Entry 4L62 (X-ray diffraction, 2.90 A resolution); this record covers chains C and Q of the 6 polymer chains in the assembly.

# Chain C
Molecule: Transcriptional regulator
From: Pseudomonas aeruginosa
UniProtKB: Q9I1S1 (Q9I1S1_PSEAE); residue numbers follow UniProt; this construct covers 4-193
Sequence (190 residues; each row starts with the number of its first residue):
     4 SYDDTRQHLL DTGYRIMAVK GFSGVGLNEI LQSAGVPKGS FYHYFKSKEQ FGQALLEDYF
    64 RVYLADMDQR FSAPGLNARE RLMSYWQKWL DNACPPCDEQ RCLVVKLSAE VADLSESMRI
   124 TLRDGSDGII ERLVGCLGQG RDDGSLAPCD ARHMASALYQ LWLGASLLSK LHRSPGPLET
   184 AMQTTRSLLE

# Chain Q
Molecule: 25-nt DNA strand
Sequence (25 nucleotides; numbered 1 to 25; the number before each row is that of its first residue):
     1 GTTTCTAGAC GACTGGTCTA ATTCA

# Interface between chain C and chain Q
Pairs across the interface - 8 pairs, chain C then chain Q:
  Pro40(C) with DT3(Q), phosphate contact; DT4(Q), phosphate contact
  Gly42(C) with DT3(Q), base contact; DT4(Q), base contact; DC5(Q), base contact
  Ser43(C) with DT2(Q), hydrogen bond to the phosphate; DT3(Q), hydrogen bond to the phosphate
  His46(C) with DT2(Q), salt bridge to the phosphate
Other interface residues (no listed pair), chain C (5 interface residues in all): Tyr47

# Summary
The interface between chain C and chain Q involves 5 residues on one side and 4 on the other, with 2 hydrogen
bonds and 1 salt bridge. Among the polar pairs are Ser43(C)-DT2(Q), Ser43(C)-DT3(Q) and His46(C)-DT2(Q).
Chain C is Transcriptional regulator (Pseudomonas aeruginosa) and chain Q is a 25-nt DNA strand; the
structure, Crystal Structure of Pseudomonas aeruginosa transcriptional regulator PA2196 bound to its operator
DNA, was determined by X-ray diffraction.
